6OZS - chains A and D of the 6 polymer chains in the assembly; structure by X-ray diffraction, 2.41 A resolution.

== Chain A ==
Protein: Endonuclease V
Organism: Mus musculus
Notes: EC 3.1.26.-
UniProtKB: Q8C9A2 (ENDOV_MOUSE); residue numbers follow UniProt; this construct covers 6-252
Chain sequence (247 residues; each row starts with the number of its first residue):
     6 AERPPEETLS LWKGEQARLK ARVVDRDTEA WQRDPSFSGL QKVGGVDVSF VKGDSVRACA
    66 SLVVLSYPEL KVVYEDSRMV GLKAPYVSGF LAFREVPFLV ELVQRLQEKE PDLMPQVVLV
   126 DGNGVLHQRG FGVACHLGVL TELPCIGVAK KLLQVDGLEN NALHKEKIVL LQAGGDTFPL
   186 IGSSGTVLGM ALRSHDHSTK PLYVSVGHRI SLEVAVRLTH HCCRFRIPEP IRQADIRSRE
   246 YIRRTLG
Unresolved in the structure: 58-60
Curated features (UniProtKB/Swiss-Prot):
  - binding site (Mg(2+)): Asp52, Asp126
  - site: Tyr91 (Interaction with target DNA)
  - mutagenesis: Ser93 (S93P: No effect on activity), Gln133 (Q133P: No effect on activity)
Metal / ion sites: Na+ near Leu45 (its only coordinating residue here); Mg2+ site 1: Asp52, Asp240 (shared with 1 residue of chain C); Mg2+ site 2: Asp52, Asp126 (shared with 1 residue of chain C; 1 residue of chain c)
What the authors report for this chain:
  - mutagenesis - K155A: abolished catalytic activity
  - mutagenesis - K155M, R244A (10-fold): decreased catalytic activity
  - catalytic residues: Asp240 (proposed by the authors, not directly observed)

== Chain D ==
Molecule: 12-nt RNA strand
Sequence (12 nucleotides; numbered 318 to 329; the number before each row is that of its first residue):
   318 UAUGCAUGCA UU
Metal / ion sites: Mg2+ site 1: U318 (shared with 2 residues of chain B); Mg2+ site 2: U318, A319

== Chain A / chain D interface ==
Pairs across the interface (17; chain A residue first):
  Lys156(A) with U329(D), base contact
  His200(A) with U324(D), salt bridge to the phosphate
  His202(A) with U324(D), sugar contact
  Ser203(A) with U324(D), phosphate contact; G325(D), hydrogen bond to the phosphate
  Thr204(A) with G325(D), hydrogen bond to the phosphate
  Lys205(A) with G325(D), hydrogen bond to the phosphate; C326(D), phosphate contact
  Phe230(A) with A323(D), phosphate contact; U324(D), phosphate contact
  Arg231(A) with U324(D), hydrogen bond to the phosphate; G325(D), phosphate contact
  Arg237(A) with C322(D), hydrogen bond to the phosphate; A323(D), salt bridge to the phosphate
  Ile241(A) with C322(D), phosphate contact
  Arg244(A) with C322(D), salt bridge to the phosphate
  Arg248(A) with G321(D), salt bridge to the phosphate
Other interface residues (no listed pair), chain D (8 interface residues in all): U320

== Summary ==
Chain A and chain D form an interface of 12 and 8 residues respectively; the contacts include 5 hydrogen bonds
and 4 salt bridges. Polar contacts include Ser203(A)-G325(D), Thr204(A)-G325(D) and Lys205(A)-G325(D). From
the paper: the catalytic residue Asp240(A); K155M and R244A of chain A reduce catalytic activity.
Chain A is Endonuclease V (Mus musculus) and chain D is a 12-nt RNA strand; the structure, Crystal structure
of Mus musculus (Mm) Endonuclease V in complex with a 23mer RNA oligo containing ..., was determined by X-ray
diffraction together with 6OZF, 6OZG, 6OZH, 6OZI, 6OZJ, 6OZK and 7 further entries from the same study.
